PDB entry 1RVX | X-ray diffraction, 2.20 A resolution | chains D and F of the 6 polymer chains in the assembly

== Chain D (and F) ==
Molecule: Hemagglutinin
Organism: Influenza A virus (A/Puerto Rico/8/34(H1N1))
Notes: chain F of this document is another copy of the same molecule, construct and numbering; everything in this record applies to it too
Reference sequence: Q82766 (Q82766_9INFA); residues 501-660 here correspond to UniProt positions 344-503 (UniProt number = residue number - 157)
Chain sequence (160 residues; row label = number of the first residue in the row):
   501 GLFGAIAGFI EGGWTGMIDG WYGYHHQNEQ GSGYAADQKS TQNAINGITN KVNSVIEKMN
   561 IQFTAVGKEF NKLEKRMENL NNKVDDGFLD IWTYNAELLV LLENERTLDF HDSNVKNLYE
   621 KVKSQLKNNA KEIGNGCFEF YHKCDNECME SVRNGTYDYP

== Chain D / chain F interface ==
Residue-residue contacts - 42 pairs, chain D then chain F:
  Gly-501(D) with Asn-617(F), hydrogen bond (backbone-side chain)
  Leu-502(D) with Phe-503(F); Phe-610(F), hydrophobic; Ser-613(F), hydrogen bond (backbone-side chain); Asn-617(F)
  Phe-503(D) with Phe-503(F), hydrophobic; Asn-617(F)
  Gly-504(D) with Asn-617(F)
  Arg-576(D) with Lys-568(F); Glu-569(F), hydrogen bond (side chain-backbone); Phe-570(F); Glu-574(F), salt bridge; Met-577(F)
  Met-577(D) with Met-577(F), hydrophobic
  Asn-579(D) with Lys-568(F)
  Leu-580(D) with Leu-580(F), hydrophobic; Asn-581(F); Val-584(F), hydrophobic
  Lys-583(D) with Asn-581(F), hydrogen bond; Asp-585(F), salt bridge; Phe-588(F)
  Val-584(D) with Val-584(F), hydrophobic; Phe-588(F)
  Gly-587(D) with Phe-588(F)
  Phe-588(D) with Phe-588(F), hydrophobic
  Ile-591(D) with Phe-588(F), hydrophobic; Ile-591(F), hydrophobic; Trp-592(F), hydrophobic
  Tyr-594(D) with Lys-558(F); Met-559(F), hydrophobic; Trp-592(F), hydrophobic; Asn-595(F); Leu-599(F)
  Asn-595(D) with Asn-595(F)
  Glu-597(D) with Lys-558(F), salt bridge
  Leu-598(D) with Lys-558(F); Leu-599(F), hydrophobic
  Leu-601(D) with Lys-558(F)
  Leu-602(D) with Glu-603(F)
  Glu-605(D) with Arg-606(F)
  Arg-606(D) with Arg-606(F)
  Asp-609(D) with Arg-606(F), salt bridge
Interface residues without a listed pair, chain D (23 interface residues in all): Asp-590
Interface residues without a listed pair, chain F (23 interface residues in all): Asn-560

== In short ==
Chain D and chain F each contribute 23 residues to their interface; the contacts include 4 hydrogen bonds and
4 salt bridges. Among the polar pairs are Arg-576(D)/Glu-574(F), Lys-583(D)/Asp-585(F) and
Glu-597(D)/Lys-558(F).
Chain D and chain F are both Hemagglutinin (Influenza A virus (A/Puerto Rico/8/34(H1N1))); the structure, 1934
H1 Hemagglutinin in complex with LSTA, was determined by X-ray diffraction together with 1RU7, 1RUY, 1RUZ,
1RV0, 1RVT and 1RVZ from the same study.
